6IOK - chains L and G of the 12 polymer chains in the assembly; structure by electron microscopy, 3.64 A resolution.

# Chain L
Protein: Multidrug resistance protein MexA
From: Pseudomonas aeruginosa PAO1
UniProtKB: P52477 (MEXA_PSEAE); residues 2-360 here correspond to UniProt positions 25-383 (UniProt number = residue number + 23)
Chain sequence (362 residues; each row starts with the number of its first residue; numbers below 1 keep their minus sign (Gly-1 is residue -1)):
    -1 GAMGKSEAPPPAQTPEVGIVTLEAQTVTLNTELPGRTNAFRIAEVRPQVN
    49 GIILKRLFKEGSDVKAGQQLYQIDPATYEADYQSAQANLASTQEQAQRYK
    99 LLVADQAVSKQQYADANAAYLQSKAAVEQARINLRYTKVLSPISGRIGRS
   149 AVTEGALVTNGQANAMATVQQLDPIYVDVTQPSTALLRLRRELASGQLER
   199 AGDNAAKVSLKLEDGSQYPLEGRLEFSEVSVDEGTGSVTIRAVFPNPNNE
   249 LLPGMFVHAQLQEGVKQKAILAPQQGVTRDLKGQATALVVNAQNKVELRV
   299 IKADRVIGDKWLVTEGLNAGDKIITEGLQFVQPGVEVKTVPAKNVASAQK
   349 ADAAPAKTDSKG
Unresolved in the structure: -1 to 10, 345-360
Construct notes: expression tag (-1 to 1)
From the paper describing this entry:
  - mutagenesis - L100D: abolished binding to Outer membrane protein OprM
  - mutagenesis - L100D: abolished growth in response to drug resistance
  - mutagenesis - R96A, L99D, D103A, Q104A: unchanged binding to Outer membrane protein OprM
  - mutagenesis - R96D, S107D: decreased binding to Outer membrane protein OprM
  - mutagenesis - R39D, S107D, R147D: decreased growth in response to drug resistance
  - mutagenesis - R39D, R147D: abolished binding to another copy of this molecule
  - mutagenesis - R34A, R34D, T233A, T233V, R277A, R277D: abolished binding to Multidrug resistance protein MexB (chain G)

# Chain G
Protein: Multidrug resistance protein MexB
From: Pseudomonas aeruginosa PAO1
UniProtKB: P52002 (MEXB_PSEAE); residues 1-1046 here = UniProt positions 1-1046
Chain sequence (1054 residues; numbered 1 to 1054; the number before each row is that of its first residue):
     1 MSKFFIDRPIFAWVIALVIMLAGGLSILSLPVNQYPAIAPPAIAVQVSYP
    51 GASAETVQDTVVQVIEQQMNGIDNLRYISSESNSDGSMTITVTFEQGTDP
   101 DIAQVQVQNKLQLATPLLPQEVQRQGIRVTKAVKNFLMVVGVVSTDGSMT
   151 KEDLSNYIVSNIQDPLSRTKGVGDFQVFGSQYSMRIWLDPAKLNSYQLTP
   201 GDVSSAIQAQNVQISSGQLGGLPAVKGQQLNATIIGKTRLQTAEQFENIL
   251 LKVNPDGSQVRLKDVADVGLGGQDYSINAQFNGSPASGIAIKLATGANAL
   301 DTAKAIRQTIANLEPFMPQGMKVVYPYDTTPVVSASIHEVVKTLGEAILL
   351 VFLVMYLFLQNFRATLIPTIAVPVVLLGTFGVLAAFGFSINTLTMFGMVL
   401 AIGLLVDDAIVVVENVERVMAEEGLSPREAARKSMGQIQGALVGIAMVLS
   451 AVFLPMAFFGGSTGVIYRQFSITIVSAMALSVIVALILTPALCATMLKPI
   501 EKGDHGEHKGGFFGWFNRMFLSTTHGYERGVASILKHRAPYLLIYVVIVA
   551 GMIWMFTRIPTAFLPDEDQGVLFAQVQTPPGSSAERTQVVVDSMREYLLE
   601 KESSSVSSVFTVTGFNFAGRGQSSGMAFIMLKPWEERPGGENSVFELAKR
   651 AQMHFFSFKDAMVFAFAPPSVLELGNATGFDLFLQDQAGVGHEVLLQARN
   701 KFLMLAAQNPALQRVRPNGMSDEPQYKLEIDDEKASALGVSLADINSTVS
   751 IAWGSSYVNDFIDRGRVKRVYLQGRPDARMNPDDLSKWYVRNDKGEMVPF
   801 NAFATGKWEYGSPKLERYNGVPAMEILGEPAPGLSSGDAMAAVEEIVKQL
   851 PKGVGYSWTGLSYEERLSGSQAPALYALSLLVVFLCLAALYESWSIPFSV
   901 MLVVPLGVIGALLATSMRGLSNDVFFQVGLLTTIGLSAKNAILIVEFAKE
   951 LHEQGKGIVEAAIEACRMRLRPIVMTSLAFILGVVPLAISTGAGSGSQHA
  1001 IGTGVIGGMVTATVLAIFWVPLFYVAVSTLFKDEASKQQASVEKGQLEHH
  1051 HHHH
Unresolved in the structure: 1031-1054
Construct notes: expression tag (1047-1054)
Curated features (UniProtKB/Swiss-Prot):
  - mutagenesis: Asp407 (D407N: Proton counter-transport is compromised, thereby preventing efflux pump activity, in vitro)

# How chain L and chain G interact
Residue-residue contacts (4):
  Gln272(L) - Gln229(G)
  Gln272(L) - Leu230(G)
  Gln273(L) - Gln229(G)  hydrogen bond
  Asp307(L) - Gln229(G)
Interface residues without a listed pair, chain L (4 interface residues in all): Glu231
Interface residues without a listed pair, chain G (4 interface residues in all): Gly227, Pro255

# In short
The chain L/chain G interface involves 4 residues from each chain, with 1 hydrogen bond. Its one
hydrogen-bonded contact is Gln273(L)-Gln229(G). From the paper: R34A, R34D and T233A of chain L, among others,
abolish binding to Multidrug resistance protein MexB (chain G); R39D, S107D and R147D of chain L reduce growth
in response to drug resistance; 15 substitutions were tested in all.
Chain L is Multidrug resistance protein MexA and chain G is Multidrug resistance protein MexB, both from
Pseudomonas aeruginosa PAO1; the structure, Cryo-EM structure of multidrug efflux pump MexAB-OprM (0 degree
state), was determined by electron microscopy, deposited together with 6IOL.
